PDB entry 4AM3 | X-ray diffraction, 3.00 A resolution | chains B and E of the 7 polymer chains in the assembly

[Chain B]
Name: Polyribonucleotide nucleotidyltransferase
Source organism: Caulobacter vibrioides
Notes: EC 2.7.7.8
Reference sequence: Q9AC32 (PNP_CAUCR); residues 1-712 here = UniProt positions 1-712
Amino-acid sequence (717 residues; numbered -4 to 712; the number before each row is that of its first residue; numbers below 1 keep their minus sign (Gly-4 is residue -4)):
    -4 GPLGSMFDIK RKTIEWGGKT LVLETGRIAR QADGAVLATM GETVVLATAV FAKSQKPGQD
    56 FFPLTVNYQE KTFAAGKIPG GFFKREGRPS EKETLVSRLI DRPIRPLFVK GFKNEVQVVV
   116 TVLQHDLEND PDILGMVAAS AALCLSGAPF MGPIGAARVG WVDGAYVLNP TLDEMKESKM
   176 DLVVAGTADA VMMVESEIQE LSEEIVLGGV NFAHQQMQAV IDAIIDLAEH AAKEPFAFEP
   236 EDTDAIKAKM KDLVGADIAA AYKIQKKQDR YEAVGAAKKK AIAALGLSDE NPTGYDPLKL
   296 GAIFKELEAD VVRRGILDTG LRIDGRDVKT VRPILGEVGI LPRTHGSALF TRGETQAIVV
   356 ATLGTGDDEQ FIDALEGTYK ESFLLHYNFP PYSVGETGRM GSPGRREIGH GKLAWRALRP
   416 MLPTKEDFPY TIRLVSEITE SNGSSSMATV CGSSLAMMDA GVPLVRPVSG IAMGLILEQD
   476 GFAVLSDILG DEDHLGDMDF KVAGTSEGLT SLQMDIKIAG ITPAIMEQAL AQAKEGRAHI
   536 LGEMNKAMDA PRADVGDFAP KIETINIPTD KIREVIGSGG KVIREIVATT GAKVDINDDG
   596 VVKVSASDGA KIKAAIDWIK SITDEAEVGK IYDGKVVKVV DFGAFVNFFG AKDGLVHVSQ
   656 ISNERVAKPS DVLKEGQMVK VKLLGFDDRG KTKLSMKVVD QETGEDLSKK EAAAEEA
Unresolved in the structure: -4 to -2, 620-712
Sequence notes: expression tag (-4 to 0)
From the paper describing this entry:
  - binding site for the 9-nt RNA strand: Phe77
  - binding site for the 9-nt RNA strand (chain E): Gly572 to Gly575

[Chain E]
Molecule: 9-nt RNA strand
Source organism: Escherichia coli
Notes: fragment: co-purified rna from e. coli expression strain
Sequence (9 nucleotides; row label = number of the first residue in the row):
     1 UAACUUUGG

[Chain B / chain E interface]
Pairs across the interface (9; chain B residue first):
  Phe77(B) - G8(E)  stacking on the base
  Ser573(B) - U1(E)  sugar contact
  Gly574(B) - A2(E)  phosphate contact
  Gly574(B) - A3(E)  sugar contact
  Gly575(B) - A3(E)  hydrogen bond to the sugar
  Ile578(B) - A3(E)  base contact
  Arg579(B) - A3(E)  sugar contact
  Arg579(B) - C4(E)  salt bridge to the phosphate
  Val589(B) - A3(E)  hydrogen bond to the base
Interface residues without a listed pair, chain B (9 interface residues in all): Ile571, Val582
Interface residues without a listed pair, chain E (6 interface residues in all): G9

[Overview]
Chain B and chain E form an interface of 9 and 6 residues respectively; the contacts include 2 hydrogen bonds,
1 salt bridge and 1 aromatic stacking contact. Polar pairs include Val589(B)-A3(E), Gly575(B)-A3(E) and
Arg579(B)-C4(E). The paper reports a binding site for the 9-nt RNA strand at Phe77(B); a binding site for the
9-nt RNA strand (chain E) at Gly572(B).
Chain B is Polyribonucleotide nucleotidyltransferase (Caulobacter vibrioides) and chain E is a 9-nt RNA strand
(Escherichia coli); the structure, Crystal structure of C. crescentus PNPase bound to RNA, was determined by
X-ray diffraction, deposited together with 4AID and 4AIM.
